Entry 7CGN (electron microscopy, 4.30 A resolution (low resolution: residue-level contacts below are approximate; hydrogen-bond / salt-bridge calls are withheld)); this record covers chains A and H of the 12 polymer chains in the assembly.

Chain A:
Molecule: Lipid asymmetry maintenance ABC transporter permease subunit MlaE
Organism: Escherichia coli (strain K12)
Reference sequence: A0A4S5B3V0 (A0A4S5B3V0_ECOLI); residue numbers follow UniProt; this construct covers 1-260
Amino-acid sequence (260 residues; numbered 1 to 260; the number before each row is that of its first residue):
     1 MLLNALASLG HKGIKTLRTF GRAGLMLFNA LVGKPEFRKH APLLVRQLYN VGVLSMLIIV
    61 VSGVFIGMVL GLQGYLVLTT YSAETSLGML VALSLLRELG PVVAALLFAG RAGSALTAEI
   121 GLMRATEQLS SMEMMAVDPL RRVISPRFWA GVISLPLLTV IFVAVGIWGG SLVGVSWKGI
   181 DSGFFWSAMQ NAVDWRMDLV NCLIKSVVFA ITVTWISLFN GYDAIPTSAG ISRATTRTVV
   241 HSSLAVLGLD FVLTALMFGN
Disordered / not traced: 1-2, 260
What the authors report for this chain:
  - mutagenesis - I14N, R97E, L99N, R237E/H241E: decreased growth in response to SDS/EDTA

Chain H:
Molecule: Outer membrane lipid asymmetry maintenance protein MlaD
Organism: Escherichia coli (strain K12)
Reference sequence: A0A6D2XU65 (A0A6D2XU65_ECOLI); residue numbers follow UniProt; this construct covers 1-183
Amino-acid sequence (183 residues; each row starts with the number of its first residue):
     1 MQTKKNEIWV GIFLLAALLA ALFVCLKAAN VTSIRTEPTY TLYATFDNIG GLKARSPVSI
    61 GGVVVGRVAD ITLDPKTYLP RVTLEIEQRY NHIPDTSSLS IRTSGLLGEQ YLALNVGFED
   121 PELGTAILKD GDTIQDTKSA MVLEDLIGQF LYGSKGDDNK NSGDAPAAAP GNNETTEPVG
   181 TTK
Disordered / not traced: 1-3, 31-35, 153-183

How chain A and chain H interact:
Residue-residue contacts (11; chain A residue first):
  Leu-17(A) with Ile-8(H)
  Phe-20(A) with Glu-7(H)
  Gly-21(A) with Asn-6(H); Glu-7(H)
  Leu-25(A) with Asn-6(H)
  Ala-255(A) with Cys-25(H)
  Leu-256(A) with Ala-21(H); Cys-25(H)
  Gly-259(A) with Cys-25(H); Ala-28(H); Ala-29(H)
Also at the interface, not in a pair above, chain A (8 interface residues in all): Arg-18
Also at the interface, not in a pair above, chain H (9 interface residues in all): Lys-4, Leu-22

In short:
8 residues of chain A and 9 residues of chain H are in contact. From the paper: I14N, R97E and L99N of chain
A, among others, reduce growth in response to SDS/EDTA.
Here chain A is Lipid asymmetry maintenance ABC transporter permease subunit MlaE and chain H is Outer
membrane lipid asymmetry maintenance protein MlaD, both from Escherichia coli (strain K12). Entry 7CGN (The
overall structure of the MlaFEDB complex in ATP-bound EQtall conformation (Mutation of E170Q on MlaF)) was
determined by electron microscopy (same publication as 7CGE and 7CH0).
